PDB entry 5XR3 | X-ray diffraction, 3.01 A resolution | chains A and B

[Chain A (and B)]
Molecule: Protein/nucleic acid deglycase HchA
From: Staphylococcus aureus (strain Mu50 / ATCC 700699)
Notes: EC 3.1.2.-, 3.5.1.124; chain B of this document is another copy of the same molecule, construct and numbering; everything in this record applies to it too
UniProt: P64312 (HCHA_STAAM); residue numbers follow UniProt; this construct covers 1-292
Amino-acid sequence (300 residues; row label = number of the first residue in the row):
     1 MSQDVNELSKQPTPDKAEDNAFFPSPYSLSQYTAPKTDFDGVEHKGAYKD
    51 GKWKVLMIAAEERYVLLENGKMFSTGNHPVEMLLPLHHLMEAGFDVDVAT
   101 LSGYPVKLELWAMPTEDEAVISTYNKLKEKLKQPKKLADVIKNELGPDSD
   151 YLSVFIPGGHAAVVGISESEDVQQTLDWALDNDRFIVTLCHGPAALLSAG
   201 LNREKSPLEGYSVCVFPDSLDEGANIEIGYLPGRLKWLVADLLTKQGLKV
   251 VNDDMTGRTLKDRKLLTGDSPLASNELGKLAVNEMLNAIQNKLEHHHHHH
Unresolved in the structure: 1-7, 294-300 (chain B: 1-3, 291-300)
Differences from the reference sequence: expression tag (293-300)
Modified residues: C190 (S-[(R)-carboxy(hydroxy)methyl]-L-cysteine; CGV)
Small-molecule neighbours: glyoxylic acid (GLV): D177, D181, P207
Reported in the primary citation:
  - catalytic residues: H78
  - catalytic residues: E81, G159 (proposed by the authors, not directly observed)
  - mutagenesis - E81A, H191A: abolished catalytic activity
  - mutagenesis - D221A: decreased catalytic activity

[How chain A and chain B interact]
Contacting residue pairs - 47 pairs, chain A then chain B:
  D15(A) - A17(B)
  A17(A) - D15(B)
  A17(A) - F23(B)  hydrophobic
  A17(A) - R63(B)  hydrogen bond (backbone-side chain)
  E18(A) - R63(B)  salt bridge
  E18(A) - K107(B)
  E18(A) - L110(B)
  D19(A) - L110(B)
  D19(A) - Y124(B)  hydrogen bond
  D19(A) - K128(B)  salt bridge
  D19(A) - K132(B)  salt bridge
  F23(A) - K16(B)
  F23(A) - A17(B)  hydrophobic
  E61(A) - E62(B)
  E61(A) - Y104(B)  hydrogen bond
  E62(A) - E61(B)
  E62(A) - Y104(B)
  E62(A) - P105(B)
  E62(A) - K107(B)  salt bridge
  R63(A) - A17(B)  hydrogen bond (side chain-backbone)
  R63(A) - E18(B)  salt bridge
  R63(A) - Y64(B)
  Y64(A) - R63(B)
  L66(A) - K132(B)
  M72(A) - P105(B)  hydrophobic
  M72(A) - K132(B)
  L101(A) - Y104(B)
  S102(A) - E61(B)
  S102(A) - S102(B)  hydrogen bond
  Y104(A) - E61(B)  hydrogen bond
  Y104(A) - E62(B)
  Y104(A) - L101(B)
  P105(A) - E62(B)
  P105(A) - M72(B)  hydrophobic
  K107(A) - E18(B)
  K107(A) - E62(B)  salt bridge
  L110(A) - A17(B)
  L110(A) - E18(B)
  L110(A) - D19(B)
  Y124(A) - D19(B)
  K132(A) - D19(B)  salt bridge
  K132(A) - M72(B)
  Q133(A) - L66(B)
  Q133(A) - K236(B)
  V164(A) - Y104(B)  hydrophobic
  G165(A) - Y104(B)
  K236(A) - Q133(B)
Also at the interface, not in a pair above, chain A (28 interface residues in all): T13, K16, V106, L108, K128
Also at the interface, not in a pair above, chain B (27 interface residues in all): V106, L108, V164, G165

[In short]
Chain A and chain B form an interface of 28 and 27 residues respectively, with 6 hydrogen bonds and 7 salt
bridges. Polar contacts include E18(A)-R63(B), D19(A)-K128(B) and D19(A)-K132(B). Ligands of chain A:
glyoxylic acid. The paper reports catalytic residues H78(A), E81(A) and G159(A); E81A and H191A of chain A
abolish catalytic activity.
Chain A and chain B are both Protein/nucleic acid deglycase HchA (Staphylococcus aureus (strain Mu50 / ATCC
700699)); the structure, SAV0551 with glyoxylate, was determined by X-ray diffraction (same publication as
5XR2).
